8XXA - chain A; structure by X-ray diffraction, 1.55 A resolution.

[Chain A]
Protein: alpha-amylase
Organism: Rhodothermus marinus JCM 9785
Notes: EC 3.2.1.1; engineered mutation(s): D563A
Chain sequence (655 residues; row label = number of the first residue in the row):
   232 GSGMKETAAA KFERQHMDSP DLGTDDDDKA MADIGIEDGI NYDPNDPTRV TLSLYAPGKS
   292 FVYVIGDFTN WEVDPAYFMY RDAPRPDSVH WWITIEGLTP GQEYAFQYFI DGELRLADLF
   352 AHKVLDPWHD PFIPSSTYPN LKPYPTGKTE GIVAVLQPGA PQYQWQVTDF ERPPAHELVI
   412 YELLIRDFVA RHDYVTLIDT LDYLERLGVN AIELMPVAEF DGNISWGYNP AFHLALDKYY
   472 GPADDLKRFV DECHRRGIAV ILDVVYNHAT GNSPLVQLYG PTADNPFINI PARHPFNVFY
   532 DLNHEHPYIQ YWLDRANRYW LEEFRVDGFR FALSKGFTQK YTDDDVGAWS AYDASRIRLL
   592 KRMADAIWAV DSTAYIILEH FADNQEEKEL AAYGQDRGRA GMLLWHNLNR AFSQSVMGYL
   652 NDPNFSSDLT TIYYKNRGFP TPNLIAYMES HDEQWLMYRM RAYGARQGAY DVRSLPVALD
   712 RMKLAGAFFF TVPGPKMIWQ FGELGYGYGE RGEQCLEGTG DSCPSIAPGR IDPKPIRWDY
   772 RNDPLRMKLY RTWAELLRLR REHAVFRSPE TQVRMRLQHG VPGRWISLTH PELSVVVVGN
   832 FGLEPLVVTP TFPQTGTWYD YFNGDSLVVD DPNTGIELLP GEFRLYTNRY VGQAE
Unresolved in the structure: 232-266
Disulfides: C746-C754
Bound ions: Ca2+: E450, F451, G453, D468; Mn2+: N498, H525, D532, G567

[Summary]
E450, F451, G453 and D468 form the Ca2+ site. N498, H525, D532 and G567 form the Mn2+ site.
Chain A is alpha-amylase (Rhodothermus marinus JCM 9785); the structure, Rhodothermus marinus alpha-amylase
RmGH13_47A CBM48-A-B-C domains in complex with branched pentasaccharide, was determined by X-ray diffraction,
deposited together with 8XX9.
